7UW9 - chains E and F of the 31 polymer chains in the assembly; structure by electron microscopy, 4.20 A resolution (low resolution: residue-level contacts below are approximate; hydrogen-bond / salt-bridge calls are withheld).

Chain E:
Molecule: V-type proton ATPase catalytic subunit A
From: Citrus limon
Notes: EC 7.1.2.2
UniProtKB: Q9SM09 (VATA_CITUN); residues 1-623 here = UniProt positions 1-623
Chain sequence (623 residues; numbered 1 to 623; the number before each row is that of its first residue):
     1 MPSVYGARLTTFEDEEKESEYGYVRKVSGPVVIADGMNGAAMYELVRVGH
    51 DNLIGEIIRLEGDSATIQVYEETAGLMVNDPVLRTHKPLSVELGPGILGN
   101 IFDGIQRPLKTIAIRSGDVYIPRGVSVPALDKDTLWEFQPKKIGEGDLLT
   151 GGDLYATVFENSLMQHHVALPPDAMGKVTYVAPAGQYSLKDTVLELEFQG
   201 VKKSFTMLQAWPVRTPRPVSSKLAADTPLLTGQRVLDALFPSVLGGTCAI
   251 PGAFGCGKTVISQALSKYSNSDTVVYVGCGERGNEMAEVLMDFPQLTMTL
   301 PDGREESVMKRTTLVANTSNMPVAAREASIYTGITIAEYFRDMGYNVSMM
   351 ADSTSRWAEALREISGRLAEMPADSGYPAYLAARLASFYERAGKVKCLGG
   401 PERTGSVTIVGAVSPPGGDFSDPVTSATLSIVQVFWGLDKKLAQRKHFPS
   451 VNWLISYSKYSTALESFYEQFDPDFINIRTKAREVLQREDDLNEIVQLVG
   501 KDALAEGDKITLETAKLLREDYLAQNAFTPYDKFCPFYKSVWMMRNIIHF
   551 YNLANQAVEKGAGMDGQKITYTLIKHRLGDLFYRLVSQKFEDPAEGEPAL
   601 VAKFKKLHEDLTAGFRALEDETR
Disordered / not traced: 1-20, 559-568, 620-623
UniProt features mapped onto this chain:
  - binding site (ATP): Gly252 to Thr259

Chain F:
Molecule: V-type proton ATPase subunit B2
From: Citrus limon
UniProtKB: A0A067FXK2 (A0A067FXK2_CITSI); numbering as in UniProt (aligned over 1-488)
Chain sequence (488 residues; each row starts with the number of its first residue):
     1 MGVAQNNVDMEEGTLEVAMEYRTVTGVAGPLVILDKVKGPKYYEIVNIRL
    51 GDGTMRRGQVLEVDGEKAVVQVFEGTSGIDNKFTTVQFTGEVLKTPVSLD
   101 MLGRIFNGSGKPIDNGPPILPEAYLDISGSSINPSERTYPEEMIQTGIST
   151 IDVMNSIARGQKIPLFSAAGLPHNEIAAQICRQAGLVKRLEKTDNLLEDG
   201 EEDNFAIVFAAMGVNMETAQFFKRDFEENGSMERVTLFLNLANDPTIERI
   251 ITPRIALTTAEYLAYECGKHVLVILTDMSSYADALREVSAAREEVPGRRG
   301 YPGYMYTDLAQIYERAGRIEGRKGSITQIPILTMPNDDITHPTPDLTGYI
   351 TEGQIYIDRQLQNRQIYPPINVLPSLSRLMKSAIGEGMTRRDHSDVSNQL
   401 YANYAIGKDVQAMKAVVGEEALSSEDLLYLEFLDKFERKFVAQGAYDSRN
   451 IFQSLDLAWTLLRIFPRELLHRIPGKTLDQYYSRDAAN
Disordered / not traced: 1-14, 193-202, 485-488

Chain E / chain F interface:
Pairs across the interface - 54 pairs, chain E then chain F:
  Arg25(E) with Val63(F); Asp64(F); Gly65(F)
  Lys26(E) with Val63(F)
  Val27(E) with Tyr42(F); Glu62(F); Val63(F)
  Ser28(E) with Glu62(F); Arg292(F)
  Gly29(E) with Tyr42(F); Arg292(F)
  Thr73(E) with Tyr42(F)
  Ala74(E) with Tyr42(F); Tyr43(F)
  Gly75(E) with Tyr43(F); Val92(F)
  Leu76(E) with Pro40(F); Lys41(F); Tyr42(F)
  Met77(E) with Pro40(F)
  Val78(E) with Pro40(F)
  Leu109(E) with Pro134(F)
  Val119(E) with Ile132(F); Asn133(F); Glu136(F); Ile319(F); Arg322(F)
  Tyr120(E) with Ser130(F); Ser131(F); Ile132(F); Tyr265(F)
  Ile121(E) with Ser130(F); Ser131(F); Asn133(F)
  Gly280(E) with Tyr306(F)
  Arg282(E) with Ile350(F)
  Asn284(E) with Pro140(F); Gly160(F); Gln161(F); Glu352(F)
  Ala287(E) with Arg137(F); Thr138(F)
  Leu290(E) with Pro134(F); Ser135(F)
  Met291(E) with Tyr139(F)
  Ser319(E) with Ala310(F); Glu314(F)
  Asn320(E) with Ser131(F); Gln311(F); Glu314(F)
  Arg326(E) with Tyr306(F)
  Ser353(E) with Tyr349(F)
  Ser355(E) with Tyr349(F)
  Arg356(E) with Tyr349(F)
Other interface residues (no listed pair), chain E (33 interface residues in all): Lys110, Phe254, Gly283, Thr318, Met321, Ala369
Other interface residues (no listed pair), chain F (38 interface residues in all): Gly39, Glu261, Val295, Leu376, Arg378

Overview:
The interface between chain E and chain F involves 33 residues on one side and 38 on the other. From UniProt:
8 ATP-binding residues on chain E.
Here chain E is V-type proton ATPase catalytic subunit A and chain F is V-type proton ATPase subunit B2, both
from Citrus limon. Entry 7UW9 (Citrus V-ATPase State 1, H in contact with subunit a) was determined by
electron microscopy (same publication as 7UWA, 7UWB, 7UWC and 7UWD).
